4BTS - chains B5 and BA of the 143 polymer chains in the assembly; structure by X-ray diffraction, 3.70 A resolution.

# Chain B5
Name: 40S ribosomal protein RPS26E
Organism: Tetrahymena thermophila
UniProt: E6PBU4 (E6PBU4_TETTH); residue numbers follow UniProt; this construct covers 1-119
Chain sequence (119 residues; row label = number of the first residue in the row):
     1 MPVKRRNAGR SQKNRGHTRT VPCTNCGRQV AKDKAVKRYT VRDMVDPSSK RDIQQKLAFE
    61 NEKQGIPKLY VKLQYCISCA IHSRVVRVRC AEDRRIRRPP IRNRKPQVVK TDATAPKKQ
Unresolved in the structure: 1, 102-119
Ion coordination: Zn2+: Cys23, Cys26, Cys76, Cys79

# Chain BA
Molecule: 18S ribosomal RNA
Organism: Tetrahymena thermophila
Sequence (1753 nucleotides; row label = number of the first residue in the row):
     1 AACCUGGUUG AUCCUGCCAG UUACAUAUGC UUGUCUUAAA UAUUAACCCA UGCAUGUGCC
    61 AGUUCAGUAU UGAACAGCGA AACUGCGAAU GGCUCAUUAA AACAGUUAUA GUUUAUUUGA
   121 UAAUUAAAGA UUACAUGGAU AACCGAGCUA AUUGUUGGGC UAAUACAUGC UUAAAAUUCC
   181 GUGUCCUGCG ACCGGAACGU AUUUAUUAGA UAUUAGACCA AUCGCAGCAA UGUGAUUGAG
   241 AUGAAUCAAA GUAACUGAUC GGAUCGAGGU UUACCUCGAU AAAUCAUCUA AGUUUCUGCC
   301 CUAUCAGCUC UCGAUGGUAG UGUAUUGGAC UACCAUGGCA GUCACGGGUA ACGGAGAAUU
   361 AGGGUUCGAU UCCGGAGAAG GAGCCUGAGA AACGGCUACU ACAACUACGG UUCGGCAGCA
   421 GGGAAGAAAA UUGGCCAAUC CUAAUUCAGG GAGCCAGUGA CAAGAAAUAG CAAGCUGGGA
   481 AACUUACGUU UCUACGGCAU UGAAAUGAGA ACAGUGUAAA UCUCUUAGCG AGGAACAAUU
   541 GGAGGGCAAG UCAUGGUGCC AGCAGCCGCG GUAAUUCCAG CUCCAAUAGC GUAUAUUAAA
   601 GUUGUUGCAG UUAAAAAGCU CGUAGUUGAA CUUCUGUUCA GGUUCAUUUC GAUUCGUCGU
   661 GUGAAACUGG ACAUACGUUU GCAAACUAAA AUCGGCCUUC ACUGGUUCGA CUUAGGGAGU
   721 AAACAUUUUA CUGUGAAAAA AUUAGAGUGU UCCAGGCAGG UUUUAGCCCG AAUACAUUAG
   781 CAUGGAAUAA UGGAAUAGGA CUAAGUCCAU UUUAUUGGUU CUUGGAUUUG GUAAUGAUUA
   841 AUAGGGACAG UUGGGGGCAU UAGUAUUUAA UAGUCAGAGG UGAAAUUCUU GGAUUUAUUA
   901 AGGACUAACU AAUGCGAAAG CAUUUGCCAA AGAUGUUUUC AUUAAUCAAG AACGAAAGUU
   961 AGGGGAUCAA AGACGAUCAG AUACCGUCGU AGUCUUAACU AUAAACUAUA CCGACUCGGG
  1021 AUCGGCUGGA AUAAAUGUCC AGUCGGCACC GUAUGAGAAA UCAAAGUCUU UGGGUUCUGG
  1081 GGGAAGUAUG GUACGCAAGU CUGAAACUUA AAGGAAUUGA CGGAACAGCA CACCAGAAGU
  1141 GGAACCUGCG GCUUAAUUUG ACUCAACACG GGGAAACUCA CGAGCGCAAG ACAGAGAAGG
  1201 GAUUGACAGA UUGAGAGCUC UUUCUUGAUU CUUUGGGUGG UGGUGCAUGG CCGUUCUUAG
  1261 UUGGUGGAGU GAUUUGUCUG GUUAAUUCCG UUAACGAACG AGACCUUAAC CUGCUAACUA
  1321 GUCUGCUUGU AAAUAACAGG UUGUACUUCU UAGAGGGACU AUUGUGCAAU AAGCCAAUGG
  1381 AAGUUUAAGG CAAUAACAGG UCUGUGAUGC CCCUAGACGU GCUCGGCCGC ACGCGCGUUA
  1441 CAAUGACUGG CGCAAAAAGU AUUUCCUGUC CUGGGAAGGU ACGGGUAAUC UUAUUAAUAC
  1501 CAGUCGUGUU AGGGAUAGUU CUUUGGAAUU GUGGAUCUUG AACGAGGAAU UUCUAGUAAG
  1561 UGCAAGUCAU CAGCUUGCGU UGAUUAUGUC CCUGCCGUUU GUACACACCG CCCGUCGCUU
  1621 GUAGUAACGA AUGGUCUGGU GAACCUUCUG GACUGCGACA GCAAUGUUGC GGAAAAAUAA
  1681 GUAAACCCUA CCAUUUGGAA CAACAAGAAG UCGUAACAAG GUAUCUGUAG GUGAACCUGC
  1741 AGAUGGAUCA UUA
Unresolved in the structure: 683-718
Ion coordination: Mg2+ site 1 near A81 (its only coordinating residue here); Mg2+ site 2 near A508 (its only coordinating residue here); Mg2+ site 3 near C608 (its only coordinating residue here); Mg2+ site 4 near A613 (its only coordinating residue here); Mg2+ site 5 near A629 (its only coordinating residue here); Mg2+ site 6 near U1052 (its only coordinating residue here); Mg2+ site 7: G1419, U1420; Mg2+ site 8 near C1428 (its only coordinating residue here)

# Chain B5 / chain BA interface
Contacting residue pairs - 105 pairs, chain B5 then chain BA:
  Pro2(B5) - A1115(BA)  phosphate contact
  Pro2(B5) - A1116(BA)  phosphate contact
  Pro2(B5) - G1745(BA)  sugar contact
  Val3(B5) - G1745(BA)  phosphate contact
  Lys4(B5) - U1600(BA)  phosphate contact
  Lys4(B5) - G1601(BA)  salt bridge to the phosphate
  Lys4(B5) - G1745(BA)  hydrogen bond to the phosphate
  Lys4(B5) - G1746(BA)  phosphate contact
  Lys4(B5) - A1747(BA)  salt bridge to the phosphate
  Lys4(B5) - U1748(BA)  salt bridge to the phosphate
  Arg5(B5) - G1745(BA)  phosphate contact
  Arg5(B5) - G1746(BA)  hydrogen bond to the sugar
  Arg5(B5) - U1748(BA)  salt bridge to the phosphate
  Arg5(B5) - C1749(BA)  salt bridge to the phosphate
  Arg6(B5) - C1049(BA)  salt bridge to the phosphate
  Arg6(B5) - C1062(BA)  salt bridge to the phosphate
  Arg6(B5) - A1063(BA)  salt bridge to the phosphate
  Arg6(B5) - C1749(BA)  hydrogen bond to the base
  Asn7(B5) - A912(BA)  base contact
  Asn7(B5) - C1749(BA)  hydrogen bond to the base
  Asn7(B5) - A1750(BA)  hydrogen bond to the phosphate
  Ala8(B5) - U1744(BA)  sugar contact
  Ala8(B5) - U1748(BA)  base contact
  Gly9(B5) - U1748(BA)  base contact
  Gly9(B5) - A1750(BA)  phosphate contact
  Arg10(B5) - A1743(BA)  salt bridge to the phosphate
  Arg10(B5) - U1744(BA)  salt bridge to the phosphate
  Ser11(B5) - A912(BA)  sugar contact
  Lys13(B5) - C1047(BA)  sugar contact
  Lys13(B5) - A1048(BA)  phosphate contact
  Lys13(B5) - C1049(BA)  salt bridge to the phosphate
  Asn14(B5) - G914(BA)  hydrogen bond to the phosphate
  Asn14(B5) - C915(BA)  hydrogen bond to the base
  Asn14(B5) - C1047(BA)  sugar contact
  Arg15(B5) - U913(BA)  hydrogen bond to the base
  Arg15(B5) - G914(BA)  hydrogen bond to the base
  Arg15(B5) - C915(BA)  base contact
  Arg15(B5) - G916(BA)  base contact
  Arg15(B5) - G920(BA)  base contact
  Arg15(B5) - C921(BA)  base contact
  Gly16(B5) - G916(BA)  base contact
  Gly16(B5) - A919(BA)  phosphate contact
  Gly16(B5) - G920(BA)  hydrogen bond to the base
  His17(B5) - G920(BA)  hydrogen bond to the base
  His17(B5) - C921(BA)  hydrogen bond to the base
  His17(B5) - G1742(BA)  salt bridge to the phosphate
  Arg19(B5) - U906(BA)  sugar contact
  Arg19(B5) - A907(BA)  salt bridge to the phosphate
  Arg19(B5) - A908(BA)  salt bridge to the phosphate
  Arg19(B5) - A922(BA)  base contact
  Arg28(B5) - A1723(BA)  hydrogen bond to the base
  Arg28(B5) - U1724(BA)  base contact
  Arg28(B5) - A1743(BA)  base contact
  Lys32(B5) - A908(BA)  salt bridge to the phosphate
  Lys32(B5) - U910(BA)  hydrogen bond to the base
  Lys32(B5) - A911(BA)  phosphate contact
  Lys34(B5) - U1744(BA)  base contact
  Lys34(B5) - G1746(BA)  hydrogen bond to the base
  Lys34(B5) - U1748(BA)  base contact
  Lys37(B5) - A911(BA)  salt bridge to the phosphate
  Arg38(B5) - U1751(BA)  hydrogen bond to the base
  Tyr39(B5) - U1752(BA)  stacking on the base
  Tyr39(B5) - A1753(BA)  base contact
  Lys72(B5) - C909(BA)  salt bridge to the phosphate
  Lys72(B5) - A911(BA)  salt bridge to the phosphate
  Ile77(B5) - G1746(BA)  base contact
  Ile77(B5) - A1747(BA)  sugar contact
  Ile77(B5) - U1748(BA)  base contact
  Ser78(B5) - A1723(BA)  base contact
  Ser78(B5) - G1746(BA)  hydrogen bond to the base
  Ser78(B5) - A1747(BA)  base contact
  Ile81(B5) - A1719(BA)  base contact
  Ile81(B5) - A1747(BA)  sugar contact
  Ile81(B5) - U1748(BA)  sugar contact
  His82(B5) - A1719(BA)  hydrogen bond to the base
  Arg84(B5) - A1125(BA)  salt bridge to the phosphate
  Arg84(B5) - C1126(BA)  salt bridge to the phosphate
  Val86(B5) - U1748(BA)  sugar contact
  Val86(B5) - A1750(BA)  base contact
  Arg87(B5) - A1125(BA)  hydrogen bond to the phosphate
  Arg87(B5) - C1126(BA)  salt bridge to the phosphate
  Arg87(B5) - A1750(BA)  hydrogen bond to the base
  Val88(B5) - U1600(BA)  sugar contact
  Arg89(B5) - U1599(BA)  sugar contact
  Arg89(B5) - U1600(BA)  sugar contact
  Arg89(B5) - C1749(BA)  salt bridge to the phosphate
  Arg89(B5) - A1750(BA)  hydrogen bond to the base
  Cys90(B5) - U1599(BA)  hydrogen bond to the sugar
  Cys90(B5) - U1600(BA)  phosphate contact
  Ala91(B5) - U1600(BA)  hydrogen bond to the phosphate
  Arg94(B5) - U1600(BA)  hydrogen bond to the phosphate
  Arg94(B5) - G1601(BA)  salt bridge to the phosphate
  Arg94(B5) - C1749(BA)  salt bridge to the phosphate
  Arg95(B5) - C1050(BA)  salt bridge to the phosphate
  Arg95(B5) - G1051(BA)  salt bridge to the phosphate
  Arg95(B5) - C1749(BA)  base contact
  Ile96(B5) - A1750(BA)  sugar contact
  Arg97(B5) - A912(BA)  hydrogen bond to the base
  Arg97(B5) - C1749(BA)  hydrogen bond to the sugar
  Arg97(B5) - A1750(BA)  salt bridge to the phosphate
  Arg98(B5) - A912(BA)  salt bridge to the phosphate
  Arg98(B5) - U1751(BA)  phosphate contact
  Arg98(B5) - U1752(BA)  salt bridge to the phosphate
  Pro99(B5) - A1750(BA)  base contact
  Pro100(B5) - U1751(BA)  base contact
Other interface residues (no listed pair), chain B5 (45 interface residues in all): Thr18, Thr20, Gln74, Val85
Other interface residues (no listed pair), chain BA (49 interface residues in all): U611, U612, A1060, A1124, A1741

# In short
The interface between chain B5 and chain BA involves 45 residues on one side and 49 on the other, with 26
hydrogen bonds, 29 salt bridges and 1 aromatic stacking contact. Among the polar pairs are Arg6(B5)-C1749(BA),
Asn7(B5)-C1749(BA) and Asn14(B5)-C915(BA).
Chain B5 is 40S ribosomal protein RPS26E and chain BA is 18S ribosomal RNA, both from Tetrahymena thermophila;
the structure, The crystal structure of the eukaryotic 40S ribosomal subunit in complex with EIF1 and EIF1A,
was determined by X-ray diffraction.
